PDB entry 4WFF | X-ray diffraction, 2.50 A resolution | chains A and E of the 6 polymer chains in the assembly

# Chain A
Name: Potassium channel subfamily K member 4
Source organism: Homo sapiens
UniProtKB: Q9NYG8 (KCNK4_HUMAN), isoform Q9NYG8-2; numbering as in UniProt (aligned over 1-290)
Sequence (299 residues; each row starts with the number of its first residue):
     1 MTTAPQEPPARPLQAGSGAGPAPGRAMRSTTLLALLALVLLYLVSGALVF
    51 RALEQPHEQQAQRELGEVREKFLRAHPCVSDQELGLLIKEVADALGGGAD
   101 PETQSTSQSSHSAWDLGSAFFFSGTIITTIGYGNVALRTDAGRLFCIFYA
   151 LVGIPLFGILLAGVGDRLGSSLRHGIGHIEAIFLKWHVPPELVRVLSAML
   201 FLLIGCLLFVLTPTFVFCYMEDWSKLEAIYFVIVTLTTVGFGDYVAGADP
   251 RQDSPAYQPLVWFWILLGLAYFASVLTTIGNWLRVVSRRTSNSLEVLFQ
Unresolved in the structure: 1-27, 104-109, 287-299
Sequence notes: engineered mutation Q104 (Asn in Q9NYG8), Q108 (Asn in Q9NYG8); expression tag (291-299)
Bound ions: Ca2+ site 1: G98, D100 (shared with 1 residue of chain B); Ca2+ site 2: S112, D115, S118, D249; K+ site 1: T129, T238 (shared with 2 residues of chain B); K+ site 2: T129, I130, T238, V239 (shared with 4 residues of chain B); K+ site 3: I130, G131, V239, G240 (shared with 4 residues of chain B); K+ site 4: G131, Y132, G240, F241 (shared with 4 residues of chain B)
Swiss-Prot annotation at these positions:
  - binding site (K(+)): T103, T212, F215
  - mutagenesis: G98 (G98I: Strongly increases basal level of channel activity, decreases further activation by pressure and abolishes further activation by arachidonic acid), T103 (T103C: Loss of voltage-dependent channel gating. Displays linear current-voltage relationship), T212 (T212C: Loss of voltage-dependent channel gating. Abolishes activation by arachidonic acid and PIP2)
What the authors report for this chain:
  - conformationally variable residues (helix shift): G268

# Chain E
Name: Anti-traak antibody 13E9 fab fragment heavy chain
Source organism: Mus musculus
Notes: antibody fragment or engineered binder
Sequence (217 residues; row label = number of the first residue in the row):
     1 EVQLQQSGPELVKPGASMKTSCKVSGYSFTGYIMNWVKQRHGKNLEWIGL
    51 INPNTGYTTYNQKFKGKATLTVDKSSSTAYMELLSLTSEDSAIYYCTRGN
   101 YVFDYWGQGTTLTVSSAKTTPPSVYPLAPGSAAQTNSMVTLGCLVKGYFP
   151 EPVTVTWNSGSLSSGVHTFPAVLQSDLYTLSSSVTVPSSSWPSETVTCNV
   201 AHPASSTKVDKKIVPRD
Unresolved in the structure: 130-135
Cystine bridges: C22-C96, C143-C198
Bound ions: Ca2+: E194 (shared with 2 residues of chain G)

# Chain A / chain E interface
Residue-residue contacts (20):
  L73(A) - N100(E)  hydrogen bond (backbone-side chain)
  R74(A) - Y101(E)
  H76(A) - N100(E)  hydrogen bond (backbone-side chain)
  P77(A) - G31(E)
  P77(A) - Y32(E)  hydrophobic
  P77(A) - I33(E)
  P77(A) - N100(E)
  C78(A) - G31(E)  hydrogen bond (backbone-backbone)
  C78(A) - N52(E)  hydrogen bond (backbone-side chain)
  V79(A) - N100(E)  hydrogen bond (backbone-side chain)
  S80(A) - I33(E)
  S80(A) - Y57(E)
  Q82(A) - W47(E)
  Q82(A) - L50(E)
  Q82(A) - Y57(E)
  Q82(A) - T59(E)
  E83(A) - N52(E)  hydrogen bond
  E83(A) - T55(E)  hydrogen bond
  E83(A) - Y57(E)
  L86(A) - Y57(E)  hydrophobic

# Overview
The interface between chain A and chain E involves 10 residues on one side and 11 on the other; the contacts
include 7 hydrogen bonds. Polar pairs include L73(A)-N100(E), H76(A)-N100(E) and C78(A)-N52(E). From UniProt:
3 K+-binding residues and 3 mutagenesis sites on chain A. From the paper: conformational variability at
G268(A).
Chain A is Potassium channel subfamily K member 4 (Homo sapiens) and chain E is Anti-traak antibody 13E9 fab
fragment heavy chain (Mus musculus); the structure, Human TRAAK K+ channel in a K+ bound nonconductive
conformation, was determined by X-ray diffraction (same publication as 4WFE, 4WFG and 4WFH).
